5ME1 - chains A and L of the 26 polymer chains in the assembly; structure by electron microscopy, 13.50 A resolution (very low resolution: no residue pairs are listed; an interface is given only as per-side residue counts).

[Chain A]
Molecule: 16S ribosomal RNA
Organism: Escherichia coli K-12
Sequence (1534 nucleotides; row label = number of the first residue in the row):
     1 AAAUUGAAGA GUUUGAUCAU GGCUCAGAUU GAACGCUGGC GGCAGGCCUA ACACAUGCAA
    61 GUCGAACGGU AACAGGAAGA AGCUUGCUUC UUUGCUGACG AGUGGCGGAC GGGUGAGUAA
   121 UGUCUGGGAA ACUGCCUGAU GGAGGGGGAU AACUACUGGA AACGGUAGCU AAUACCGCAU
   181 AACGUCGCAA GACCAAAGAG GGGGACCUUC GGGCCUCUUG CCAUCGGAUG UGCCCAGAUG
   241 GGAUUAGCUA GUAGGUGGGG UAACGGCUCA CCUAGGCGAC GAUCCCUAGC UGGUCUGAGA
   301 GGAUGACCAG CCACACUGGA ACUGAGACAC GGUCCAGACU CCUACGGGAG GCAGCAGUGG
   361 GGAAUAUUGC ACAAUGGGCG CAAGCCUGAU GCAGCCAUGC CGCGUGUAUG AAGAAGGCCU
   421 UCGGGUUGUA AAGUACUUUC AGCGGGGAGG AAGGGAGUAA AGUUAAUACC UUUGCUCAUU
   481 GACGUUACCC GCAGAAGAAG CACCGGCUAA CUCCGUGCCA GCAGCCXCGG UAAUACGGAG
   541 GGUGCAAGCG UUAAUCGGAA UUACUGGGCG UAAAGCGCAC GCAGGCGGUU UGUUAAGUCA
   601 GAUGUGAAAU CCCCGGGCUC AACCUGGGAA CUGCAUCUGA UACUGGCAAG CUUGAGUCUC
   661 GUAGAGGGGG GUAGAAUUCC AGGUGUAGCG GUGAAAUGCG UAGAGAUCUG GAGGAAUACC
   721 GGUGGCGAAG GCGGCCCCCU GGACGAAGAC UGACGCUCAG GUGCGAAAGC GUGGGGAGCA
   781 AACAGGAUUA GAUACCCUGG UAGUCCACGC CGUAAACGAU GUCGACUUGG AGGUUGUGCC
   841 CUUGAGGCGU GGCUUCCGGA GCUAACGCGU UAAGUCGACC GCCUGGGGAG UACGGCCGCA
   901 AGGUUAAAAC UCAAAUGAAU UGACGGGGGC CCGCACAAGC GGUGGAGCAU GUGGUUUAAU
   961 UCGAUGXAAC GCGAAGAACC UUACCUGGUC UUGACAUCCA CGGAAGUUUU CAGAGAUGAG
  1021 AAUGUGCCUU CGGGAACCGU GAGACAGGUG CUGCAUGGCU GUCGUCAGCU CGUGUUGUGA
  1081 AAUGUUGGGU UAAGUCCCGC AACGAGCGCA ACCCUUAUCC UUUGUUGCCA GCGGUCCGGC
  1141 CGGGAACUCA AAGGAGACUG CCAGUGAUAA ACUGGAGGAA GGUGGGGAUG ACGUCAAGUC
  1201 AUCAUGGCCC UUACGACCAG GGCUACACAC GUGCUACAAU GGCGCAUACA AAGAGAAGCG
  1261 ACCUCGCGAG AGCAAGCGGA CCUCAUAAAG UGCGUCGUAG UCCGGAUUGG AGUCUGCAAC
  1321 UCGACUCCAU GAAGUCGGAA UCGCUAGUAA UCGUGGAUCA GAAUGCCACG GUGAAUACGU
  1381 UCCCGGGCCU UGUACACACC GCCCGUXACA CCAUGGGAGU GGGUUGCAAA AGAAGUAGGU
  1441 AGCUUAACCU UCGGGAGGGC GCUUACCACU UUGUGAUUCA UGACUGGGGU GAAGUCGUAA
  1501 CAAGGUAACC GUAGGGGAAC CUGCGGUUGG AUCA
Modified residues: PSU (pseudouridine-5'-monophosphate) at position 516, G7M (N7-methyl-guanosine-5'-monophosphate) at position 527, 2MG (2N-methylguanosine-5'-monophosphate) at position 966, 5MC (5-methylcytidine-5'-monophosphate) at position 967, 2MG (2N-methylguanosine-5'-monophosphate) at position 1207, 4OC (4n,o2'-methylcytidine-5'-monophosphate) at position 1402, 5MC (5-methylcytidine-5'-monophosphate) at position 1407, UR3 (3-methyluridine-5'-monophoshate) at position 1498, 2MG (2N-methylguanosine-5'-monophosphate) at position 1516, MA6 (6N-dimethyladenosine-5'-monophoshate) at position 1518, MA6 (6N-dimethyladenosine-5'-monophoshate) at position 1519

[Chain L]
Name: 30S ribosomal protein S12
Organism: Escherichia coli K-12
UniProt: P0A7S3 (RS12_ECOLI); numbering as in UniProt (aligned over 2-124)
Chain sequence (123 residues; row label = number of the first residue in the row):
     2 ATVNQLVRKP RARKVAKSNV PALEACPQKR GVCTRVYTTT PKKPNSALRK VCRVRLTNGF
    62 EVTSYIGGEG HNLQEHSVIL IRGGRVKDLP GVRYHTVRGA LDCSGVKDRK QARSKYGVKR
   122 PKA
Modified residues: Asp89 ((3R)-3-(methylsulfanyl)-L-aspartic acid; D2T)
Curated features (UniProtKB/Swiss-Prot):
  - modified residue: Lys108 (N6-acetyllysine)
  - natural variant: Lys43 (K43R: Confers streptomycin resistance but not hyperaccurate translation)
  - mutagenesis: Leu57 (L57H: Protein is not incorporated into ribosomes), Lys88 (K88Q: Confers low-level resistance to streptomycin and a 15% decrease in the translational elongation rate)

[How chain A and chain L interact]
At this resolution (14 A) residue pairs are not listed: 57 residues of chain A and 68 of chain L lie at the interface.

[Summary]
57 residues of chain A face 68 of chain L across their interface. Curated annotation (UniProt) lists 2
mutagenesis sites on chain L.
Chain A is 16S ribosomal RNA and chain L is 30S ribosomal protein S12, both from Escherichia coli K-12; the
structure, Structure of the 30S Pre-Initiation Complex 2 (30S IC-2) Stalled by GE81112, was determined by
electron microscopy, deposited together with 5ME0.
